PDB entry 8TRP | X-ray diffraction, 1.89 A resolution | chain A

Chain A:
Molecule: Isethionate-binding periplasmic protein DctP
Source organism: Oleidesulfovibrio alaskensis G20
UniProt: Q312S0 (DCTP_OLEA2); numbering as in UniProt (aligned over 1-336)
Chain sequence (336 residues; row label = number of the first residue in the row):
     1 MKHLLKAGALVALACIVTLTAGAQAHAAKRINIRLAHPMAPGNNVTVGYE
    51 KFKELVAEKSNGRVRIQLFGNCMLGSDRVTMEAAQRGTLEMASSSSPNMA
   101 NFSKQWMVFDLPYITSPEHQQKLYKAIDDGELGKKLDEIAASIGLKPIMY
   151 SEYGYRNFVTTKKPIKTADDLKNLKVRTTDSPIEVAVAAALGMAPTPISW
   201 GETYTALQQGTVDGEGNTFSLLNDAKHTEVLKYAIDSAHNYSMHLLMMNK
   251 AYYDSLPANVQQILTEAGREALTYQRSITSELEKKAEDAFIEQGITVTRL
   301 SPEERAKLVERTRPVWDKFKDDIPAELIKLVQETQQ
Unresolved in the structure: 1-28
From the paper describing this entry:
  - binding site for the ligand EPE: A40, Y153, R156, R177, N217

In short:
The paper reports a binding site for the ligand EPE at A40, Y153 and R156 among others.
Chain A is Isethionate-binding periplasmic protein DctP (Oleidesulfovibrio alaskensis G20); the structure,
Structure of a HEPES bound TRAP transporter substrate binding protein, was determined by X-ray diffraction,
deposited together with 8TQN, 8TE9 and 8T9T.
